Entry 7JPT (electron microscopy, 3.20 A resolution); this record covers chain A.

[Chain A]
Protein: Lymphocyte antigen 75
Organism: Homo sapiens
UniProt: O60449 (LY75_HUMAN); residues 30-1722 here = UniProt positions 30-1722
Sequence (1693 residues; row label = number of the first residue in the row):
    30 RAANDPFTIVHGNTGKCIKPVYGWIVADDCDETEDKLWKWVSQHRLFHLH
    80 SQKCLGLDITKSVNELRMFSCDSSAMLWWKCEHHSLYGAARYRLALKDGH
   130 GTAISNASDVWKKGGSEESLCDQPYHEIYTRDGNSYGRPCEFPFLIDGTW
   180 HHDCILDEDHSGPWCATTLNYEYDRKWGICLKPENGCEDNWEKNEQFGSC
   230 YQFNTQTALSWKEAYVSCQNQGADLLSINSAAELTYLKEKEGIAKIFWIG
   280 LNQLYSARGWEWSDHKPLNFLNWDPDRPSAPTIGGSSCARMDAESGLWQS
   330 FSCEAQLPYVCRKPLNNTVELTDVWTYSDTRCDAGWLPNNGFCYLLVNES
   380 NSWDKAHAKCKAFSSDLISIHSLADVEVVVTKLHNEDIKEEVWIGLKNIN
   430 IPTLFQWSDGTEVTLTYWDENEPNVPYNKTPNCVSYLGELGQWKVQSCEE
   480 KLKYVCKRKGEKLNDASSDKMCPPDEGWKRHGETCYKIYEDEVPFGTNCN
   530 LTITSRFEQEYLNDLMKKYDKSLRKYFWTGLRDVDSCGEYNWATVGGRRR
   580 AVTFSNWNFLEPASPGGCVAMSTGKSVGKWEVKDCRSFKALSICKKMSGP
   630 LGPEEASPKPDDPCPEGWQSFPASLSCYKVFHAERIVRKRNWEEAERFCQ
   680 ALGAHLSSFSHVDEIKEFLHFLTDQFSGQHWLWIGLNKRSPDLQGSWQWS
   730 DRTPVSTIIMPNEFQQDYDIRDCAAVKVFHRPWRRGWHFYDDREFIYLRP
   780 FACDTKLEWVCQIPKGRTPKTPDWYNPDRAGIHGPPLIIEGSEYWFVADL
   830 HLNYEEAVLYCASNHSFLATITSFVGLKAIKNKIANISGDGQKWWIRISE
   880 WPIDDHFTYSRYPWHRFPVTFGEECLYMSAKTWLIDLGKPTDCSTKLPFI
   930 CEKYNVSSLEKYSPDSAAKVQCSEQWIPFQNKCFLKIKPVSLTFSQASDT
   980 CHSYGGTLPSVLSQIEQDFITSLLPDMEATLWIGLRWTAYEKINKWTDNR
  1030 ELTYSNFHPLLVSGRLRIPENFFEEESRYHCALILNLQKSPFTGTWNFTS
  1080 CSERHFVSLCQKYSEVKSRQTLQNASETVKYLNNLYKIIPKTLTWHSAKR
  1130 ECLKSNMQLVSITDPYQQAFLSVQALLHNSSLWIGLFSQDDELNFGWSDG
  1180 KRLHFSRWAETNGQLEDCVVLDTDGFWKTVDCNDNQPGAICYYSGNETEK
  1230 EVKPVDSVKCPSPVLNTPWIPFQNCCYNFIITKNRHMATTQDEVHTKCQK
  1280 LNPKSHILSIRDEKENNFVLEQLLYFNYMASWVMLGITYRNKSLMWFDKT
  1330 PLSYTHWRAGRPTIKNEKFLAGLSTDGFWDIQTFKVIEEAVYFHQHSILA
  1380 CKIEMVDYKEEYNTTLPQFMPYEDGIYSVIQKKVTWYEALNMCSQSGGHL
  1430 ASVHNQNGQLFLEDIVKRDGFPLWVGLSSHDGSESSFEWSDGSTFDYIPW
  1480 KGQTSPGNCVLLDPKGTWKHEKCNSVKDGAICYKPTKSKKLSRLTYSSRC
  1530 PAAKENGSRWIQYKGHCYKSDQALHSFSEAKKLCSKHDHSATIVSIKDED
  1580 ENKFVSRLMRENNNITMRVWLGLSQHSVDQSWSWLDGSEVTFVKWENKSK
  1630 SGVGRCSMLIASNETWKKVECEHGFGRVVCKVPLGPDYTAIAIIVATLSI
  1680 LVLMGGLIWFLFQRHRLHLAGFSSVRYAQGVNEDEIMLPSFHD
Not modelled in the structure: 87-92, 136-137, 493-497, 761-766, 1098-1105, 1384-1722
Cystine bridges: Cys46-Cys59, Cys83-Cys100, Cys110-Cys150, Cys169-Cys194, Cys183-Cys209, Cys216-Cys229, Cys247-Cys340, Cys317-Cys332, Cys361-Cys372, Cys389-Cys485, Cys462-Cys477, Cys501-Cys514, Cys528-Cys623, Cys597-Cys614, Cys678-Cys782, Cys840-Cys930, Cys904-Cys922, Cys980-Cys1089, Cys1060-Cys1080, Cys1131-Cys1220, Cys1197-Cys1211, Cys1239-Cys1255, Cys1277-Cys1380
Covalently attached groups: N-acetylglucosamine (NAG) linked to Asn1076, Asn1253
Residues lining bound ligands: N-acetylglucosamine (NAG; 2-acetamido-2-deoxy-beta-D-glucopyranose): Phe524, Gly525, Thr526, Asn527, Cys528, Asn529, Thr573, Val574
UniProt features mapped onto this chain:
  - modified residue: Tyr933 (Phosphotyrosine), Ser1703 (Phosphoserine), Ser1719 (Phosphoserine)
  - glycosylation (N-linked (GlcNAc...) asparagine): Asn135, Asn345, Asn377, Asn529, Asn843, Asn865, Asn934, Asn1076, Asn1103, Asn1225, Asn1320, Asn1392, Asn1593, Asn1626
From the paper describing this entry:
  - post-translational modification sites: Asn529
  - contacts within the chain: Trp69-Phe743, Trp893-His1183, Arg895-Leu1172, Arg895-Asn1173, Arg895-Gln1193, Gln72-Gln1168, His73-Gln1168, Gln745-Gln1168

[In short]
Chain A binds N-acetylglucosamine. N-acetylglucosamine is covalently linked to Asn1076 and Asn1253. The paper
reports a modification site at Asn529; contacts within the chain involving Trp69, Phe743 and Trp893 among
others.
Chain A is Lymphocyte antigen 75 (Homo sapiens); the structure, Structure of an endocytic receptor, was
determined by electron microscopy (same publication as 7JPU).
